Entry 4QZH (X-ray diffraction, 2.60 A resolution); this record covers chains A and D of the 4 polymer chains in the assembly.

# Chain A
Molecule: DNA nucleotidylexotransferase
From: Mus musculus
Notes: EC 2.7.7.31
UniProt: P09838 (TDT_MOUSE); the construct lacks a stretch of the UniProt sequence, so the offset changes along the chain: 132-482 = UniProt 132-482; 483-510 = UniProt 503-530
Chain sequence (400 residues; numbered 111 to 510; the number before each row is that of its first residue):
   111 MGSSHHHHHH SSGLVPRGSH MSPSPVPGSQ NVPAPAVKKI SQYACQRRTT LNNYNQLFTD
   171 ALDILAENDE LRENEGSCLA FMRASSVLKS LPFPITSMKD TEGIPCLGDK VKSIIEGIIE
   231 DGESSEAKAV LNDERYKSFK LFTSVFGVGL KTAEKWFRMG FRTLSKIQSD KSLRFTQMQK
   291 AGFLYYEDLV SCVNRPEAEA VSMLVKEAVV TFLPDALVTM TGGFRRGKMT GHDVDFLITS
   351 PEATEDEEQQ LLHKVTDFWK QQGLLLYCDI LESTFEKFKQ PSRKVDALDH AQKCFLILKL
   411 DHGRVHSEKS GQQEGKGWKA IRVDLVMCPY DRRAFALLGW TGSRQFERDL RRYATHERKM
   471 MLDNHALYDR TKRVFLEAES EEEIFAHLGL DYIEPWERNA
Disordered / not traced: 111-148, 384-401, 418-424
Construct notes: expression tag (111-131); engineered mutation Ala401 (Phe in P09838)
Bound ions: Na+: Thr253, Val255, Val258 (shared with 1 residue of chain U); Mg2+ site 1: Asp343, Asp434 (together with 2',3'-dideoxycytidine 5'-triphosphate); Mg2+ site 2: Asp343, Asp345 (together with 2',3'-dideoxycytidine 5'-triphosphate)
Small-molecule neighbours: 2',3'-dideoxycytidine 5'-triphosphate (DCT): Gly332, Gly333, Arg336, Lys338, Thr340, Gly341, His342, Asp343, Asp345, Gly449, Trp450, Thr451, Gly452, Ser453, Arg454, Glu457, Arg461
From the paper describing this entry:
  - conformationally variable residues (order/disorder transition): Asp396 to Leu398
  - mutagenesis - L398A, F405A: decreased catalytic activity
  - mutagenesis - R461A: abolished catalytic activity
  - mutagenesis - F401A: abolished catalytic activity on in trans

# Chain D
Molecule: 6-nt DNA strand
Sequence (6 nucleotides; each row starts with the number of its first residue):
     1 AAAAAC

# Interface between chain A and chain D
Contacting residue pairs (14; chain A residue first):
  Gln152(A) - DA3(D)  phosphate contact
  Gln152(A) - DA4(D)  hydrogen bond to the phosphate
  Gly186(A) - DA1(D)  base contact
  Ser187(A) - DA1(D)  hydrogen bond to the phosphate
  Ala190(A) - DA1(D)  sugar contact
  Phe191(A) - DA1(D)  sugar contact
  Pro215(A) - DA3(D)  phosphate contact
  Cys216(A) - DA2(D)  sugar contact
  Cys216(A) - DA3(D)  hydrogen bond to the phosphate
  Gly218(A) - DA2(D)  hydrogen bond to the phosphate
  Asp219(A) - DA2(D)  hydrogen bond to the phosphate
  Lys220(A) - DA1(D)  sugar contact
  Lys220(A) - DA2(D)  hydrogen bond to the phosphate
  Val221(A) - DA2(D)  hydrogen bond to the phosphate
Also at the interface, not in a pair above, chain A (12 interface residues in all): Leu217

# In short
Chain A and chain D form an interface of 12 and 4 residues respectively, with 7 hydrogen bonds. Among the
polar pairs are Gln152(A)-DA4(D), Ser187(A)-DA1(D) and Cys216(A)-DA3(D). Bound to chain A:
2',3'-dideoxycytidine 5'-triphosphate. From the paper: L398A and F405A of chain A reduce catalytic activity;
conformational variability at Asp396(A); 4 substitutions were tested in all.
Chain A is DNA nucleotidylexotransferase (Mus musculus) and chain D is a 6-nt DNA strand; the structure, Mouse
Tdt, F401A mutant, in complex with a DSB substrate, C-T base pair, was determined by X-ray diffraction
together with 4QZ8, 4QZ9, 4QZA, 4QZB, 4QZC, 4QZD and 4 further entries from the same study.
